1AV8 - chains A and B; structure by X-ray diffraction, 2.80 A resolution.

== Chain A (and B) ==
Molecule: Ribonucleotide reductase R2
Organism: Escherichia coli
Notes: EC 1.17.4.1; chain B of this document is another copy of the same molecule, construct and numbering; everything in this record applies to it too
UniProt: P69924 (RIR2_ECOLI); numbering as in UniProt (aligned over 1-340)
Sequence (340 residues; each row starts with the number of its first residue):
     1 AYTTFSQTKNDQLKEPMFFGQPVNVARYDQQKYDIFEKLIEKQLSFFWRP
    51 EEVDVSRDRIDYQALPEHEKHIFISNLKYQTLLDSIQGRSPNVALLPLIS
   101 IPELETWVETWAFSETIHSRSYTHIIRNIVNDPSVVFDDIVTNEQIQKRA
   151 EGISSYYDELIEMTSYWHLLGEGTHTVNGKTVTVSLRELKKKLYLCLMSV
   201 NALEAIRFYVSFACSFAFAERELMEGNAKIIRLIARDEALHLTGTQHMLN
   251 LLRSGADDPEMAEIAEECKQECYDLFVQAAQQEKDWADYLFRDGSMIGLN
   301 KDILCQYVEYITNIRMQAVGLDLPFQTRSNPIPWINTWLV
Metal / ion sites: mu-oxo-diiron Fe: Asp84, Glu115, His118, Glu204, Glu238, His241
Residues lining bound ligands: mu-oxo-diiron (FEO): Asp84, Gln87, Trp111, Glu115, His118, Glu204, Phe208, Ile234, Glu238, His241

== How chain A and chain B interact ==
Residue-residue contacts (121):
  Tyr2(A) - Arg89(B)
  Tyr2(A) - Val93(B)
  Tyr2(A) - Ile161(B)  hydrophobic
  Thr3(A) - Asp158(B)  hydrogen bond
  Thr4(A) - Ile86(B)
  Thr4(A) - Arg89(B)  hydrogen bond (backbone-side chain)
  Thr4(A) - Ser90(B)  hydrogen bond
  Thr4(A) - Ser154(B)
  Thr4(A) - Tyr157(B)
  Thr4(A) - Asp158(B)  hydrogen bond (backbone-side chain)
  Phe5(A) - Leu82(B)  hydrophobic
  Phe5(A) - Ile86(B)  hydrophobic
  Gln7(A) - Val141(B)
  Gln7(A) - Gln147(B)
  Gln7(A) - Glu151(B)  hydrogen bond
  Thr8(A) - Val141(B)
  Lys9(A) - Asp138(B)  salt bridge
  Lys9(A) - Val141(B)
  Val23(A) - Arg89(B)  hydrogen bond (backbone-side chain)
  Asn24(A) - Ser85(B)
  Asn24(A) - Arg89(B)  hydrogen bond (backbone-side chain)
  Asn24(A) - Val141(B)
  Val25(A) - Ser85(B)
  Ala26(A) - Ser85(B)  hydrogen bond (backbone-side chain)
  Arg27(A) - Thr123(B)
  Arg27(A) - Ser134(B)  hydrogen bond
  Arg27(A) - Phe137(B)
  Arg27(A) - Asp138(B)  salt bridge
  Tyr28(A) - Ser119(B)
  Tyr28(A) - Arg120(B)
  Tyr28(A) - Thr123(B)  hydrogen bond (backbone-side chain)
  Asp29(A) - Thr123(B)
  Asp29(A) - Pro133(B)
  Asp29(A) - Phe137(B)
  Glu37(A) - Arg120(B)  salt bridge
  Ile40(A) - Arg120(B)
  Glu41(A) - Arg49(B)
  Glu41(A) - Arg120(B)
  Leu44(A) - Phe47(B)
  Leu44(A) - Arg49(B)
  Leu44(A) - Phe113(B)  hydrophobic
  Leu44(A) - Ile117(B)  hydrophobic
  Ser45(A) - Arg49(B)
  Phe47(A) - Leu44(B)
  Phe47(A) - Phe47(B)  hydrophobic
  Arg49(A) - Glu41(B)
  Arg49(A) - Leu44(B)
  Arg49(A) - Ser45(B)
  Leu82(A) - Phe5(B)  hydrophobic
  Ser85(A) - Asn24(B)
  Ser85(A) - Ala26(B)  hydrogen bond (side chain-backbone)
  Ile86(A) - Phe5(B)  hydrophobic
  Gly88(A) - Glu109(B)
  Arg89(A) - Tyr2(B)
  Arg89(A) - Thr4(B)  hydrogen bond (side chain-backbone)
  Arg89(A) - Val23(B)  hydrogen bond (side chain-backbone)
  Arg89(A) - Asn24(B)  hydrogen bond (side chain-backbone)
  Arg89(A) - Glu105(B)  salt bridge
  Arg89(A) - Glu109(B)
  Ser90(A) - Thr4(B)
  Asn92(A) - Asn92(B)
  Asn92(A) - Leu96(B)
  Asn92(A) - Glu109(B)  hydrogen bond
  Val93(A) - Tyr2(B)  hydrophobic
  Val93(A) - Leu96(B)  hydrophobic
  Leu96(A) - Asn92(B)
  Leu96(A) - Val93(B)  hydrophobic
  Pro97(A) - Val93(B)  hydrophobic
  Glu105(A) - Arg89(B)  salt bridge
  Glu109(A) - Gly88(B)
  Glu109(A) - Arg89(B)
  Glu109(A) - Asn92(B)  hydrogen bond
  Glu109(A) - Thr116(B)
  Phe113(A) - Leu44(B)  hydrophobic
  Phe113(A) - Phe113(B)  hydrophobic
  Thr116(A) - Glu109(B)
  Ser119(A) - Tyr28(B)
  Arg120(A) - Tyr28(B)
  Arg120(A) - Glu37(B)  salt bridge
  Arg120(A) - Ile40(B)
  Arg120(A) - Glu41(B)
  Thr123(A) - Arg27(B)
  Thr123(A) - Tyr28(B)  hydrogen bond (side chain-backbone)
  Thr123(A) - Asp29(B)
  Pro133(A) - Asp29(B)
  Ser134(A) - Arg27(B)  hydrogen bond
  Phe137(A) - Val25(B)  hydrophobic
  Phe137(A) - Arg27(B)
  Phe137(A) - Asp29(B)
  Asp138(A) - Lys9(B)  salt bridge
  Asp138(A) - Arg27(B)  salt bridge
  Ile140(A) - Val25(B)  hydrophobic
  Val141(A) - Phe5(B)  hydrophobic
  Val141(A) - Lys9(B)
  Val141(A) - Asn24(B)
  Val141(A) - Val25(B)  hydrophobic
  Thr142(A) - Lys9(B)
  Gln147(A) - Phe5(B)
  Gln147(A) - Gln7(B)
  Glu151(A) - Gln7(B)
  Ser154(A) - Thr4(B)
  Tyr157(A) - Thr4(B)
  Asp158(A) - Thr3(B)  hydrogen bond
  Asp158(A) - Thr4(B)  hydrogen bond (side chain-backbone)
  Ile161(A) - Tyr2(B)  hydrophobic
  Ile161(A) - Thr4(B)
  Glu162(A) - Leu169(B)
  Ser165(A) - Leu169(B)
  Tyr166(A) - Leu169(B)  hydrophobic
  Leu169(A) - Glu162(B)
  Leu169(A) - Ser165(B)
  Leu169(A) - Tyr166(B)  hydrophobic
  Leu170(A) - Val177(B)  hydrophobic
  His175(A) - Asn178(B)  hydrogen bond
  Thr176(A) - Thr176(B)
  Thr176(A) - Val177(B)
  Thr176(A) - Asn178(B)  hydrogen bond (backbone-backbone)
  Val177(A) - Leu170(B)  hydrophobic
  Val177(A) - Thr176(B)
  Asn178(A) - His175(B)  hydrogen bond
  Asn178(A) - Thr176(B)  hydrogen bond (backbone-backbone)
Other interface residues (no listed pair), chain A (67 interface residues in all): Ser6, Glu51, Thr106, Thr110, Ala112, Ile117, Ala150
Other interface residues (no listed pair), chain B (67 interface residues in all): Gln30, Thr81, Pro97, Thr106, Thr110, Ala112, Arg127, Ile140, Thr142, Ala150

== In short ==
Chain A and chain B each contribute 67 residues to their interface, with 24 hydrogen bonds and 8 salt bridges.
Polar pairs include Lys9(A)-Asp138(B), Arg27(A)-Asp138(B) and Glu37(A)-Arg120(B). Ligands of chain A:
mu-oxo-diiron. Asp84(A), Glu115(A), His118(A), Glu204(A), Glu238(A) and His241(A) coordinate a mu-oxo-diiron
Fe ion.
Both chains are Ribonucleotide reductase R2 (Escherichia coli). Entry 1AV8 (Ribonucleotide reductase R2
subunit from E. coli) was determined by X-ray diffraction together with 2AV8 from the same study.
